2QEV - chain A; structure by X-ray diffraction, 2.00 A resolution.

Chain A:
Molecule: D7R4 Protein
Source organism: Anopheles gambiae
UniProtKB: Q9BIH3 (Q9BIH3_ANOGA); residues 1-144 here correspond to UniProt positions 22-165 (UniProt number = residue number + 21)
Amino-acid sequence (145 residues; row label = number of the first residue in the row; numbering starts at 0):
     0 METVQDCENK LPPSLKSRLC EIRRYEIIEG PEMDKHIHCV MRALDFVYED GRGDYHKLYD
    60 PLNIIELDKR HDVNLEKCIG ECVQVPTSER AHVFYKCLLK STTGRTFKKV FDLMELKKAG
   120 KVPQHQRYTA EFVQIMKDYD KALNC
Differences from the reference sequence: initiating methionine (0)
Disulfide bonds: Cys-6/Cys-38, Cys-19/Cys-144, Cys-77/Cys-96

Overview:
Chain A is D7R4 Protein (Anopheles gambiae); the structure, Crystal Structure of Anopheles gambiae D7r4, was
determined by X-ray diffraction together with 2PQL, 2QEB, 2QEH and 2QEO from the same study.
